Entry 2UVN (X-ray diffraction, 3.00 A resolution); this record covers chains A and B.

[Chain A (and B)]
Protein: Cytochrome P450 130
Source organism: Mycobacterium tuberculosis
Notes: EC 1.14.-.-; chain B of this document is another copy of the same molecule, construct and numbering; everything in this record applies to it too
Reference sequence: Q11062 (CP130_MYCTU); residue numbers follow UniProt; this construct covers 1-405
Amino-acid sequence (414 residues; numbered -6 to 407; the number before each row is that of its first residue; numbers below 1 keep their minus sign (Met-6 is residue -6)):
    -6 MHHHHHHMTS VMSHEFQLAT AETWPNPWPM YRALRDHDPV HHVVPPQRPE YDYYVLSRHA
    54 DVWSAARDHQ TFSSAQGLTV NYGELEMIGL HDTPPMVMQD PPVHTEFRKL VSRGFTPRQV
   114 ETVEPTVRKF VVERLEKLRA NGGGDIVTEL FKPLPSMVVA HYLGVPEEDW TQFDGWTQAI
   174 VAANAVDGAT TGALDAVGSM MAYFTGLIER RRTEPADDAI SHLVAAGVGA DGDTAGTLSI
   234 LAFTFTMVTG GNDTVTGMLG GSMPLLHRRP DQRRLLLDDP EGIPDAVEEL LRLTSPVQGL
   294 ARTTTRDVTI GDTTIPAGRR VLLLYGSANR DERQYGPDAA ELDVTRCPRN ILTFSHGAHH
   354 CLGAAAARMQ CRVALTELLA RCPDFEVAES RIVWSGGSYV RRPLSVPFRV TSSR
Not modelled in the structure: -6 to 5, 178-180 (chain B: -6 to 6, 176-182, 406-407)
Differences from the reference sequence: expression tag (-6 to 0, 406-407)
Metal / ion sites: heme Fe: Cys354 (together with S-Econazole)
Ligand contacts:
  - S-Econazole (ECN; 1-[(2S)-2-[(4-chlorobenzyl)oxy]-2-(2,4-dichlorophenyl)ethyl]-1H-imidazole): Leu71, Asp85, Thr86, Pro87, Pro88, Met89, Met91, Phe100, Phe236, Thr239, Met240, Thr242, Gly243, Gly244, Thr247, Val290, Leu293, Tyr392, Val393
  - heme (HEM): Leu71, Met91, His97, Arg101, Phe108, Tyr155, Phe236, Met240, Gly244, Thr247, Val248, Met251, Leu284, Pro289, Val290, Leu293, Arg295, Tyr318, Thr346, Phe347, Ser348, Ala351, His352, His353, Cys354, Leu355, Gly356, Ala360
Reported in the primary citation:
  - conformationally variable residues (helix shift, loop rearrangement): Met80 to Met91, Gly243
  - binding site for S-Econazole: Leu71, Asp85 to Met91, Phe100, Phe236, Thr239, Met240, Thr242, Gly243, Gly244, Thr247, Val290, Tyr392, Val393
  - catalytic residues: Asp246 (by similarity / conservation)

[Chain A / chain B interface]
Contacting residue pairs (75; chain A residue first):
  Tyr44(A) - Pro95(B)
  Tyr44(A) - Val96(B)  hydrogen bond (side chain-backbone)
  Gln69(A) - Ala68(B)
  Gln69(A) - Gln69(B)
  Tyr75(A) - Gln92(B)
  Tyr75(A) - Val96(B)
  Gly76(A) - Val96(B)
  Leu78(A) - Val90(B)
  Glu79(A) - Met91(B)
  Glu79(A) - Gln92(B)  hydrogen bond (side chain-backbone)
  Glu79(A) - His97(B)  salt bridge
  Glu79(A) - Phe100(B)
  Glu79(A) - Ser232(B)
  Met80(A) - Phe100(B)  hydrophobic
  Met80(A) - Leu216(B)  hydrophobic
  Met80(A) - Ser232(B)  hydrogen bond
  Met80(A) - Ile233(B)
  Met80(A) - Phe236(B)  hydrophobic
  Ile81(A) - Glu99(B)
  Ile81(A) - Phe100(B)  hydrophobic
  Ile81(A) - Leu103(B)  hydrophobic
  Leu83(A) - Ala228(B)
  Leu83(A) - Gly229(B)
  Leu83(A) - Ser232(B)
  His84(A) - Asp224(B)  salt bridge
  His84(A) - Asp226(B)  hydrogen bond (backbone-side chain)
  Thr86(A) - Ala228(B)
  Pro88(A) - Thr227(B)
  Gln92(A) - Leu78(B)
  Pro95(A) - Tyr44(B)
  Val96(A) - Tyr44(B)
  Val96(A) - Glu79(B)
  Glu99(A) - Glu79(B)
  Glu99(A) - Ile81(B)
  Phe100(A) - Met80(B)  hydrophobic
  Ile173(A) - Thr227(B)
  Ala176(A) - Asp224(B)
  Ala176(A) - Gly225(B)
  Thr183(A) - Arg205(B)  hydrogen bond (backbone-side chain)
  Thr183(A) - Asp224(B)
  Thr183(A) - Gly225(B)
  Thr184(A) - Glu202(B)
  Thr184(A) - Arg205(B)
  Ala186(A) - Gly225(B)
  Leu187(A) - Thr198(B)
  Leu187(A) - Ile201(B)  hydrophobic
  Leu187(A) - Glu202(B)
  Leu187(A) - Arg205(B)
  Leu187(A) - Gly222(B)
  Leu187(A) - Thr230(B)
  Gly191(A) - Ala195(B)
  Gly191(A) - Thr198(B)
  Met194(A) - Met194(B)  hydrophobic
  Met194(A) - Leu234(B)  hydrophobic
  Ala195(A) - Gly191(B)
  Thr198(A) - Leu187(B)
  Thr198(A) - Gly191(B)
  Ile201(A) - Leu187(B)  hydrophobic
  Glu202(A) - Thr184(B)
  Glu202(A) - Leu187(B)
  Arg205(A) - Thr184(B)  hydrogen bond
  Arg205(A) - Leu187(B)
  Leu216(A) - Met80(B)  hydrophobic
  Val221(A) - Met80(B)  hydrophobic
  Gly222(A) - Leu187(B)
  Asp224(A) - Thr184(B)
  Gly225(A) - Thr184(B)
  Asp226(A) - His84(B)  salt bridge
  Thr227(A) - Ile173(B)
  Thr227(A) - Phe238(B)
  Ala228(A) - His84(B)
  Thr230(A) - Leu187(B)
  Ser232(A) - Met80(B)
  Ile233(A) - Met80(B)  hydrophobic
  Phe238(A) - Thr227(B)
Also at the interface, not in a pair above, chain A (52 interface residues in all): Arg41, Pro87, Gly181, Val190, Ala219, Ala223, Gly229, Leu231, Ala235, Thr242
Also at the interface, not in a pair above, chain B (48 interface residues in all): Arg41, Tyr75, Gly76, Leu83, Pro88, Val221, Leu231

[In short]
The interface between chain A and chain B involves 52 residues on one side and 48 on the other; the contacts
include 6 hydrogen bonds and 3 salt bridges. Polar contacts include Glu79(A)-His97(B), His84(A)-Asp224(B) and
Asp226(A)-His84(B). The paper reports the catalytic residue Asp246(A); a binding site for S-Econazole at
Leu71(A), Asp85(A) and Phe100(A) among others.
Both chains are Cytochrome P450 130 (Mycobacterium tuberculosis). Entry 2UVN (Crystal structure of
econazole-bound CYP130 from Mycobacterium tuberculosis) was determined by X-ray diffraction together with 2UUQ
from the same study.
